PDB entry 1UGP | X-ray diffraction, 1.63 A resolution | chains A and B

Chain A:
Protein: Cobalt-containing nitrile hydratase subunit alpha
Organism: Pseudonocardia thermophila
Notes: EC 4.2.1.84
UniProtKB: Q7SID2 (NHAA_PSETH); numbering as in UniProt (aligned over 2-204)
Chain sequence (203 residues; row label = number of the first residue in the row):
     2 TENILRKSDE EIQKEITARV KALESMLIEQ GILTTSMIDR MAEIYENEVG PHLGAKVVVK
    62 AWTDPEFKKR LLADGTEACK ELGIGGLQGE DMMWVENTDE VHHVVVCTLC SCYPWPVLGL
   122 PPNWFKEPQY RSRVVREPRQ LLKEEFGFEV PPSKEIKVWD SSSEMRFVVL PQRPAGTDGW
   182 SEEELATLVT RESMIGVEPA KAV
Modified / non-standard residues: Cys111 (3-sulfinoalanine; CSD); Cys113 (S-hydroxycysteine; CSO)
Metal / ion sites: Co2+: Cys108, Cys111, Ser112, Cys113 (together with butanoic acid)
Small-molecule neighbours: butanoic acid (BUA): Gln89, Cys108, Cys111, Ser112, Cys113, Trp116, Arg167
Curated features (UniProtKB/Swiss-Prot):
  - binding site (Co(2+)): Cys108, Cys111, Ser112, Cys113
  - modified residue: Cys111 (Cysteine sulfinic acid (-SO2H)), Cys113 (Cysteine sulfenic acid (-SOH))

Chain B:
Protein: Cobalt-containing nitrile hydratase subunit beta
Organism: Pseudonocardia thermophila
Notes: EC 4.2.1.84
UniProtKB: Q7SID3 (NHAB_PSETH); residues 1-226 here = UniProt positions 1-226
Chain sequence (226 residues; each row starts with the number of its first residue):
     1 MNGVYDVGGT DGLGPINRPA DEPVFRAEWE KVAFAMFPAT FRAGFMGLDE FRFGIEQMNP
    61 AEYLESPYYW HWIRTYIHHG VRTGKIDLEE LERRTQYYRE NPDAPLPEHE QKPELIEFVN
   121 QAVYGGLPAS REVDRPPKFK EGDVVRFSTA SPKGHARRAR YVRGKTGTVV KHHGAYIYPD
   181 TAGNGLGECP EHLYTVRFTA QELWGPEGDP NSSVYYDCWE PYIELV
Small-molecule neighbours: butanoic acid (BUA): Phe37, Leu48, Phe51, Arg52, Tyr68, Trp72

Interface between chain A and chain B:
Contacting residue pairs (189):
  Thr2(A) with Glu65(B)
  Asn4(A) with Glu65(B), hydrogen bond
  Arg7(A) with Glu65(B), salt bridge
  Gln14(A) with Trp29(B), hydrogen bond; Pro67(B)
  Glu16(A) with Arg99(B), salt bridge
  Ile17(A) with Trp29(B), hydrophobic; Pro67(B); Trp70(B), hydrophobic
  Thr18(A) with Trp29(B)
  Ala19(A) with Thr95(B); Tyr98(B); Arg99(B)
  Arg20(A) with Trp70(B); Thr95(B)
  Val21(A) with Trp29(B), hydrophobic; Val32(B), hydrophobic; Ile73(B), hydrophobic
  Lys22(A) with Tyr98(B); Pro102(B), hydrogen bond (side chain-backbone); Ala104(B), hydrogen bond (side chain-backbone); Leu106(B)
  Ala23(A) with Leu91(B); Arg94(B); Thr95(B); Tyr98(B)
  Leu24(A) with Met36(B), hydrophobic; Tyr76(B), hydrophobic; Leu91(B)
  Glu25(A) with Val32(B); Met36(B); Leu106(B)
  Ser26(A) with Arg94(B), hydrogen bond; Tyr98(B); Pro107(B)
  Met27(A) with Asp87(B); Glu90(B); Leu91(B), hydrophobic; Arg94(B)
  Leu28(A) with Met36(B), hydrophobic; Phe45(B), hydrophobic; Ile86(B), hydrophobic
  Ile29(A) with Leu106(B), hydrophobic; Pro107(B); His109(B)
  Glu30(A) with Arg94(B), salt bridge; Pro107(B)
  Gln31(A) with Phe45(B); Lys85(B), hydrogen bond (side chain-backbone); Ile86(B)
  Gly32(A) with Lys112(B), hydrogen bond (backbone-side chain)
  Ile33(A) with Ala39(B); Ala43(B), hydrophobic; Phe45(B), hydrophobic; Leu115(B)
  Leu34(A) with Met36(B), hydrophobic; Ala39(B), hydrophobic
  Thr35(A) with His109(B); Glu110(B); Gln111(B), hydrogen bond; Leu115(B)
  Thr36(A) with His109(B), hydrogen bond (backbone-side chain); Gln111(B), hydrogen bond
  Ser37(A) with Gln111(B), hydrogen bond; Ile116(B)
  Met38(A) with Ala39(B), hydrophobic; Leu115(B); Ile116(B); Val119(B), hydrophobic
  Ile39(A) with Ala35(B), hydrophobic
  Arg41(A) with Val119(B); Asn120(B), hydrogen bond
  Met42(A) with Phe34(B), hydrophobic; Pro38(B), hydrophobic; Val119(B), hydrophobic
  Ala43(A) with Phe25(B), hydrophobic
  Ile45(A) with Val119(B), hydrophobic; Val123(B), hydrophobic; Tyr124(B)
  Tyr46(A) with Val24(B); Phe34(B), hydrophobic; Val123(B)
  Glu47(A) with Phe25(B); Lys31(B), salt bridge
  Glu49(A) with Tyr124(B), hydrogen bond
  Gly86(A) with Val123(B); Tyr124(B)
  Gly87(A) with Val123(B); Tyr124(B); Gly126(B)
  Leu88(A) with Ala122(B); Val123(B), hydrogen bond (backbone-backbone); Gly126(B); Leu127(B), hydrophobic
  Gln89(A) with Leu48(B)
  Glu91(A) with Gly126(B); Leu127(B), hydrogen bond (side chain-backbone); Pro128(B)
  Asp92(A) with Tyr176(B), hydrogen bond
  Met94(A) with His173(B)
  Thr109(A) with Tyr5(B); Val7(B); Gly8(B); Tyr161(B)
  Leu110(A) with Tyr5(B); Asp6(B); Arg157(B); Tyr216(B)
  Cys111(A) with Arg52(B); Arg157(B)
  Ser112(A) with Tyr68(B), hydrogen bond
  Cys113(A) with Arg52(B)
  Trp116(A) with Phe34(B), hydrophobic
  Leu121(A) with Val24(B), hydrophobic; Phe25(B), hydrophobic; Phe34(B), hydrophobic; Tyr69(B)
  Pro123(A) with Glu22(B)
  Asn124(A) with Glu22(B), hydrogen bond (backbone-side chain); Arg26(B), hydrogen bond
  Trp125(A) with Ile16(B), hydrophobic; Asn17(B); Arg18(B)
  Lys127(A) with Tyr68(B)
  Glu128(A) with Asn17(B)
  Pro129(A) with Leu13(B); Leu64(B), hydrophobic
  Gln130(A) with Leu13(B), hydrogen bond (side chain-backbone); Gly14(B); Pro15(B); Ile16(B)
  Tyr131(A) with Ile16(B), hydrophobic
  Arg132(A) with Tyr5(B), hydrogen bond (side chain-backbone); Val7(B); Tyr63(B), hydrogen bond
  Ser133(A) with Val7(B); Gly8(B); Gly9(B), hydrogen bond (backbone-backbone); Thr10(B); Leu13(B)
  Val136(A) with Gly8(B); Gly9(B); Tyr161(B); Trp204(B), hydrogen bond (backbone-side chain); Val214(B)
  Arg137(A) with Gly9(B); Asp11(B), salt bridge; Trp204(B)
  Pro139(A) with Ser212(B)
  Arg140(A) with Asp209(B), salt bridge; Asn211(B), hydrogen bond (side chain-backbone)
  Glu146(A) with Ile16(B); Arg18(B), salt bridge
  Phe147(A) with Arg18(B)
  Pro153(A) with Asn211(B), hydrogen bond (backbone-side chain)
  Ser154(A) with Asn211(B), hydrogen bond (backbone-side chain)
  Lys155(A) with Asn211(B)
  Glu156(A) with Arg197(B), salt bridge; Asn211(B); Ser213(B), hydrogen bond
  Ile157(A) with Asn211(B), hydrogen bond (backbone-backbone); Ser212(B), hydrogen bond (backbone-side chain); Ser213(B), hydrogen bond (backbone-backbone)
  Lys158(A) with Arg197(B); Ser213(B); Tyr215(B), hydrogen bond
  Val159(A) with Ser213(B), hydrogen bond (backbone-backbone); Val214(B); Tyr215(B), hydrogen bond (backbone-backbone)
  Trp160(A) with Tyr215(B), hydrophobic
  Asp161(A) with Tyr161(B), hydrogen bond; Tyr215(B), hydrogen bond (backbone-backbone); Tyr216(B)
  Ser162(A) with Arg157(B), hydrogen bond (backbone-side chain)
  Ser163(A) with Arg157(B), hydrogen bond (backbone-side chain); Tyr216(B); Asp217(B), hydrogen bond (side chain-backbone); Trp219(B)
  Ser164(A) with Leu193(B); Asp217(B), hydrogen bond; Trp219(B)
  Glu165(A) with Leu48(B); Arg52(B), salt bridge; Ala129(B)
  Met166(A) with His173(B); Tyr176(B); Asp217(B)
  Arg167(A) with Arg52(B)
  Phe168(A) with Asp217(B)
Also at the interface, not in a pair above, chain A (86 interface residues in all): Ile13, Val50, Cys108, Leu142, Glu199
Also at the interface, not in a pair above, chain B (93 interface residues in all): Ala27, Thr40, Trp72, Arg74, Ile77, Asp103, Phe118, Gly125, Ala159, Lys171, Thr195

Summary:
86 residues of chain A and 93 residues of chain B are in contact, with 40 hydrogen bonds and 9 salt bridges.
Among the polar pairs are Arg7(A)-Glu65(B), Glu16(A)-Arg99(B) and Glu30(A)-Arg94(B). Butanoic acid is bound
between chain A and chain B.
Here chain A is Cobalt-containing nitrile hydratase subunit alpha and chain B is Cobalt-containing nitrile
hydratase subunit beta, both from Pseudonocardia thermophila. Entry 1UGP (Crystal structure of Co-type nitrile
hydratase complexed with n-butyric acid) was determined by X-ray diffraction, deposited together with 1UGQ,
1UGR and 1UGS.
